Entry 8E1P (X-ray diffraction, 3.82 A resolution); this record covers chains C and E of the 18 polymer chains in the assembly.

[Chain C]
Name: PGT124 Fab Light Chain
Organism: Homo sapiens
Notes: antibody fragment or engineered binder
Sequence (214 residues; numbered 4 to 212 plus 7 insertion-coded residues; 2 numbers in that range are skipped by the numbering (no residue carries them; nothing is unmodelled there); the number before each row is that of its first residue; a row labelled like 66A-66C holds insertion residues (66A, then the next letters in order)):
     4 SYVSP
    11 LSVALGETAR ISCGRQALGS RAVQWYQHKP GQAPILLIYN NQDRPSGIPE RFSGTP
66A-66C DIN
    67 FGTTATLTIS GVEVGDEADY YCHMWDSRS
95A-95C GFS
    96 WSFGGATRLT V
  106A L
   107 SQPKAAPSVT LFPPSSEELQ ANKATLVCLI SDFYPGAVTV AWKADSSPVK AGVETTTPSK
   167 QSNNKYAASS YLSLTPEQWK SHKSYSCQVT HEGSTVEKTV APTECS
Unresolved in the structure: 4, 210-212
Disulfide bonds: Cys23-Cys88, Cys134-Cys193

[Chain E]
Name: BG505-SOSIP.v4.1-GT1.2gp120
Organism: Human immunodeficiency virus 1
Sequence (474 residues; row label = number of the first residue in the row; note: 11 numbers in that range are skipped by the numbering (no residue carries them; nothing is unmodelled there)):
    31 AENLWVTVYY GVPVWKDAET TLFCASDAKA YETKKHNVWA THACVPTDPN PQEIHLENVT
    91 EEFNMWKNNM VEQMHTDIIS LWDQSLKPCV KLTPLCVTLQ CTNVTNNITD
   149 DMRGELKNCS FNMTTELRDK RQKVHALFYK LDIVPINE
  186A N
   187 QNTSYRLINC NTAAITQACP KVSFEPIPIH YCAPAGFAIL KCKDKKFNGT GPCPSVSTVQ
   247 CTHGIKPVVS TQLLLNGSLA EEEVMIRSED IRDNAKNILV QFNTPVQINC TRPNNNTRKS
   307 IRI
   312 GPGQWFYATG
  321A D
   322 IIGDIRQAHC NVSKATWNET LGKVVKQLRK HFGNNTIIRF ANSSGGDLEV TTHSFNCGGE
   382 FFYCDTSGLF NSTWIS
   399 NTSVQGSNST GSNDSITLPC RIKQIINMWQ RIGQAMYAPP IQGVIRCVSN ITGLILTRDG
   459 GSTDSTTETF RPSGGDMRDN WRSELYKYKV VKIEPLGVAP TRCKRRVVGR RRRRR
Unresolved in the structure: 31, 62-63, 135-136, 149-151, 399-410, 507-513
Disulfide bonds: Cys54-Cys74, Cys119-Cys205, Cys126-Cys196, Cys131-Cys157, Cys218-Cys247, Cys228-Cys239, Cys296-Cys331, Cys378-Cys445, Cys385-Cys418
Covalently attached groups: N-acetylglucosamine (NAG) linked to Asn133, Asn156, Asn160, Asn234, Asn262, Asn295, Asn301, Asn339, Asn355, Asn363, Asn392, Asn448; glycan linked to Asn332

[Interface between chain C and chain E]
Pairs across the interface (9; chain C residue first):
  Leu28(C) - Gly324(E)
  Gly29(C) - Asp325(E)
  Ser30(C) - Asp325(E)  hydrogen bond (backbone-side chain)
  Ser93(C) - Asp325(E)  hydrogen bond
  Arg94(C) - Val134(E)
  Arg94(C) - Asn137(E)
  Arg94(C) - Gly324(E)  hydrogen bond (side chain-backbone)
  Arg94(C) - Asp325(E)
  Arg94(C) - Ile326(E)
Other interface residues (no listed pair), chain C (7 interface residues in all): Ser95, Gly95A
Other interface residues (no listed pair), chain E (6 interface residues in all): Ile322

[Summary]
The interface between chain C and chain E involves 7 residues on one side and 6 on the other; the contacts
include 3 hydrogen bonds. Polar contacts include Ser30(C)-Asp325(E), Ser93(C)-Asp325(E) and
Arg94(C)-Gly324(E).
Chain C is PGT124 Fab Light Chain (Homo sapiens) and chain E is BG505-SOSIP.v4.1-GT1.2gp120 (Human
immunodeficiency virus 1); the structure, Crystal structure of BG505 SOSIP.v4.1-GT1.2 trimer in complex with
gl-PGV20 and PGT124 Fabs, was determined by X-ray diffraction.
